Entry 5DNC (X-ray diffraction, 2.01 A resolution); this record covers chains C and D of the 4 polymer chains in the assembly.

[Chain C (and D)]
Molecule: L-asparaginase
From: Cavia porcellus
Notes: chain D of this document is another copy of the same molecule, construct and numbering; everything in this record applies to it too
UniProt: H0W0T5 (H0W0T5_CAVPO); numbering as in UniProt (aligned over 1-565)
Sequence (588 residues; numbered -22 to 565; the number before each row is that of its first residue; numbers below 1 keep their minus sign (Met-22 is residue -22)):
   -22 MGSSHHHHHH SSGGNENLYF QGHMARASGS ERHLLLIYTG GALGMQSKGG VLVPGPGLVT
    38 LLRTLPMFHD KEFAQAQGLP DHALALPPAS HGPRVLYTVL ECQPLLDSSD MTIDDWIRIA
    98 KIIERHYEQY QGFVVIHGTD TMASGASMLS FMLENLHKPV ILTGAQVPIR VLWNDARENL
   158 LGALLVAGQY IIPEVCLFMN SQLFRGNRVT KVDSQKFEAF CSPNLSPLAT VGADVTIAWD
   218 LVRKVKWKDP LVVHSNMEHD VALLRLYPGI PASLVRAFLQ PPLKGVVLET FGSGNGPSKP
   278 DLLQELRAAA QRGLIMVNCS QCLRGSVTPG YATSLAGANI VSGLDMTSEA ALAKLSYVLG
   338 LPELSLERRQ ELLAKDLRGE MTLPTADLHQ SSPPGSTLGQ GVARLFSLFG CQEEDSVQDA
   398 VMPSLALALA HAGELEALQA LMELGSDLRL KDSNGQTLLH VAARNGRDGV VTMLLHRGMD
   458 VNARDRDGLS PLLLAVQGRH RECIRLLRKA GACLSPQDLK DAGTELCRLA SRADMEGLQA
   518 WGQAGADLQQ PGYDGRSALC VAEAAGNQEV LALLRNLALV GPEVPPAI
Unresolved in the structure: -22 to 7, 362-565 (chain D: -22 to 7, 364-565)
Sequence notes: initiating methionine (-22); expression tag (-21 to 0); engineered mutation Ala19 (Thr in H0W0T5)
Ligand contacts:
  - asparagine (ASN), molecule 1: Gly18, Ala19, Met22, Asp84, Ser85, Ser86, Gly115, Thr116, Asp117, Ala142, Gln143
  - asparagine (ASN), molecule 2: Asn272, Tyr308, Thr310
From the paper describing this entry:
  - mutagenesis - T19A, Y308F: decreased catalytic activity on asparagine
  - catalytic residues: Thr116, Asp117, Lys188, Tyr308 (proposed by the authors, not directly observed)
  - binding site for asparagine: Ala142

[Chain C / chain D interface]
Contacting residue pairs - 44 pairs, chain C then chain D:
  Thr41(C) with Pro43(D)
  Pro43(C) with Thr41(D); Pro43(D)
  Met44(C) with Leu149(D); Arg154(D)
  Pro64(C) with Leu149(D)
  Ser67(C) with Val148(D)
  Val144(C) with Ala210(D), hydrophobic
  Leu149(C) with Met44(D); Pro64(D); Leu158(D)
  Trp150(C) with Glu155(D); Leu158(D), hydrophobic; Gly159(D); Leu162(D), hydrophobic; Val163(D), hydrophobic; Val208(D); Val212(D), hydrophobic
  Arg154(C) with Met44(D); Glu155(D), salt bridge; Leu158(D)
  Glu155(C) with Asn151(D); Arg154(D), salt bridge; Glu155(D)
  Leu158(C) with Leu149(D); Arg154(D)
  Gly159(C) with Trp150(D)
  Leu162(C) with Trp150(D), hydrophobic
  Val163(C) with Trp150(D), hydrophobic
  Ser178(C) with Phe194(D)
  Gln192(C) with Ala210(D), hydrogen bond (backbone-backbone)
  Phe194(C) with Ser178(D); Val208(D); Gly209(D); Ala210(D)
  Val208(C) with Trp150(D), hydrophobic; Phe194(D)
  Gly209(C) with Gln192(D); Phe194(D)
  Ala210(C) with Val144(D), hydrophobic; Gln192(D), hydrogen bond (backbone-backbone); Phe194(D)
  Asp211(C) with Gln192(D)
  Val212(C) with Trp150(D), hydrophobic
Also at the interface, not in a pair above, chain C (29 interface residues in all): Leu42, Leu63, Pro65, Val148, Asn151, Gln166, Thr207
Also at the interface, not in a pair above, chain D (31 interface residues in all): Leu42, Leu63, Pro65, Ser67, Gln143, Gln166, Phe175, Lys193, Asp211

[Overview]
29 residues of chain C and 31 residues of chain D are in contact; the contacts include 2 hydrogen bonds and 2
salt bridges. Among the polar pairs are Arg154(C)-Glu155(D) and Gln192(C)-Ala210(D). From the paper: catalytic
residues Thr116(C), Asp117(C) and Lys188(C) among others; T19A and Y308F of chain C reduce catalytic activity
on asparagine.
Chain C and chain D are both L-asparaginase (Cavia porcellus); the structure, Crystal structure of the
Asn-bound guinea pig L-asparaginase 1 catalytic domain active site mutant T19A, was determined by X-ray
diffraction together with 5DND and 5DNE from the same study.
